PDB entry 7JOA | electron microscopy, 3.30 A resolution | chains C and I of the 11 polymer chains in the assembly

== Chain C ==
Name: Histone H2A type 1
Organism: Homo sapiens
UniProtKB: P0C0S8 (H2A1_HUMAN); residues 1-129 here correspond to UniProt positions 2-130 (UniProt number = residue number + 1)
Sequence (129 residues; row label = number of the first residue in the row):
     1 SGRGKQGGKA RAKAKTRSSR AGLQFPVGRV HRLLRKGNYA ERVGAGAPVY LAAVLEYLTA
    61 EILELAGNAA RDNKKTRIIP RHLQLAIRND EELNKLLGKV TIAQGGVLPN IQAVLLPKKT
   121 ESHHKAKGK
Unresolved in the structure: 1-9, 119-129
UniProt features mapped onto this chain:
  - modified residue: Ser1 (N-acetylserine), Arg3 (Citrulline), Lys5 (N6-(2-hydroxyisobutyryl)lysine), Lys9 (N6-(2-hydroxyisobutyryl)lysine), Lys13 (N6-(beta-hydroxybutyryl)lysine), Lys36 (N6-(2-hydroxyisobutyryl)lysine), Lys74 (N6-(2-hydroxyisobutyryl)lysine), Lys75 (N6-(2-hydroxyisobutyryl)lysine), Lys95 (N6-(2-hydroxyisobutyryl)lysine), Lys99 (N6-glutaryllysine), Gln104 (N5-methylglutamine), Lys118 (N6-(2-hydroxyisobutyryl)lysine), Lys119 (N6-crotonyllysine), Thr120 (Phosphothreonine), Lys125 (N6-crotonyllysine)
  - cross-link (Glycyl lysine isopeptide (Lys-Gly)): Lys13 (interchain with G-Cter in ubiquitin), Lys15 (interchain with G-Cter in ubiquitin), Lys119 (interchain with G-Cter in ubiquitin)

== Chain I ==
Molecule: 147-nt DNA strand
Organism: synthetic construct
Sequence (147 nucleotides; numbered -73 to 73; the number before each row is that of its first residue; numbers below 1 keep their minus sign (DA-73 is residue -73)):
   -73 ATCGGATGTA TATATCTGAC ACGTGCCTGG AGACTAGGGA GTAATCCCCT TGGCGGTTAA
   -13 AACGCGGGGG ACAGCGCGTA CGTGCGTTTA AGCGGTGCTA GAGCTGTCTA CGACCAATTG
    47 AGCGGCCTCG GCACCGGGAT TCTCGAT
Unresolved in the structure: -73, 73

== How chain C and chain I interact ==
Pairs across the interface (6; chain C residue first):
  Ala12(C) - DA-41(I)  phosphate contact
  Lys15(C) - DG-42(I)  hydrogen bond to the phosphate
  Arg17(C) - DA-43(I)  salt bridge to the phosphate
  Arg32(C) - DG-44(I)  salt bridge to the phosphate
  Arg77(C) - DC-54(I)  sugar contact
  Arg77(C) - DA-53(I)  salt bridge to the phosphate
Also at the interface, not in a pair above, chain C (11 interface residues in all): Ala10, Arg11, Ala14, Thr16, Gly28, Arg42
Also at the interface, not in a pair above, chain I (7 interface residues in all): DG-35

== Overview ==
11 residues of chain C face 7 of chain I across their interface, with 1 hydrogen bond and 3 salt bridges.
Among the polar pairs are Lys15(C)-DG-42(I), Arg17(C)-DA-43(I) and Arg32(C)-DG-44(I).
Here chain C is Histone H2A type 1 (Homo sapiens) and chain I is a 147-nt DNA strand (synthetic construct).
Entry 7JOA (2:1 cGAS-nucleosome complex) was determined by electron microscopy together with 7JO9 from the
same study.
